Entry 9MDJ (electron microscopy, 5.17 A resolution (low resolution: residue-level contacts below are approximate; hydrogen-bond / salt-bridge calls are withheld)); this record covers chains A and Z of the 3 polymer chains in the assembly.

Chain A:
Protein: Adp-ribosyltransferase binding component
From: Clostridioides difficile R20291
UniProt: A0A9R0BM17 (A0A9R0BM17_CLODR); residues 1-876 here = UniProt positions 1-876
Amino-acid sequence (876 residues; numbered 1 to 876; the number before each row is that of its first residue):
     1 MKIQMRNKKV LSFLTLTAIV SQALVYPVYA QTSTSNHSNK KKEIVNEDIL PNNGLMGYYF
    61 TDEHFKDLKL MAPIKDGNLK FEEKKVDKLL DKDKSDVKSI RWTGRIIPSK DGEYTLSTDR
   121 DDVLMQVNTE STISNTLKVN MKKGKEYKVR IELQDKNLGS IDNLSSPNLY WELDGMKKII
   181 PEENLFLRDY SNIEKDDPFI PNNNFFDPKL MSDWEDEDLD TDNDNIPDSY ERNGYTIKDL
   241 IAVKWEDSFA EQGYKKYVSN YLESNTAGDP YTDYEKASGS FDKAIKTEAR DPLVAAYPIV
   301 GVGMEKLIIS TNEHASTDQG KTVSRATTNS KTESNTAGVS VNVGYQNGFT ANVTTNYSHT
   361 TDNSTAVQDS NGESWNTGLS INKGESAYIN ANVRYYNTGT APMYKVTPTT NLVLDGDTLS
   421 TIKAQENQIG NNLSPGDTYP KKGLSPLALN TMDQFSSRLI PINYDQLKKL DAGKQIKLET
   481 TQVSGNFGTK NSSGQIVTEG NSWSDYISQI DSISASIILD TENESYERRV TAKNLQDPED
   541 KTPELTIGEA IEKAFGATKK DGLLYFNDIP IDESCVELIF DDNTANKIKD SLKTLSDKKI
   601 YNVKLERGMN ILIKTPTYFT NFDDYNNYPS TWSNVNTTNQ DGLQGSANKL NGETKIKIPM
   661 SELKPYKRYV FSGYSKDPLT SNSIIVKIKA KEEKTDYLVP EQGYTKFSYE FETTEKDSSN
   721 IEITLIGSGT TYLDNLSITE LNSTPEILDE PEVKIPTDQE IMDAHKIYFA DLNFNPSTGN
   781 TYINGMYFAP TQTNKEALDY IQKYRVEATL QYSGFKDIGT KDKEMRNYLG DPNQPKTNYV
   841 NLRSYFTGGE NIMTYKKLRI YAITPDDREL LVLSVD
Disordered / not traced: 1-217, 316-318, 452-456, 749-876
Metal / ion sites: Ca2+ site 1: Asp220, Asp224, Ile226; Ca2+ site 2: Asn260, Glu263; Ca2+ site 3: Asn621, Asp623, Gln644, Ser646

Chain Z:
Protein: Cdta (Adp-ribosyltransferase enzymatic component)
From: Clostridioides difficile R20291
UniProt: A0A9R0BM20 (A0A9R0BM20_CLODR); residue numbers follow UniProt; this construct covers 40-463
Amino-acid sequence (424 residues; row label = number of the first residue in the row):
    40 YSEKVCNTTY KAPIERPEDF LKDKEKAKEW ERKEAERIEQ KLERSEKEAL ESYKKDSVEI
   100 SKYSQTRNYF YDYQIEANSR EKEYKELRNA ISKNKIDKPM YVYYFESPEK FAFNKVIRTE
   160 NQNEISLEKF NEFKETIQNK LFKQDGFKDI SLYEPGKGDE KPTPLLMHLK LPRNTGMLPY
   220 TNTNNVSTLI EQGYSIKIDK IVRIVIDGKH YIKAEASVVS SLDFKDDVSK GDSWGKANYN
   280 DWSNKLTPNE LADVNDYMRG GYTAINNYLI SNGPVNNPNP ELDSKITNIE NALKREPIPT
   340 NLTVYRRSGP QEFGLTLTSP EYDFNKLENI DAFKSKWEGQ ALSYPNFIST SIGSVNMSAF
   400 AKRKIVLRIT IPKGSPGAYL SAIPGYAGEY EVLLNHGSKF KINKIDSYKD GTITKLIVDA
   460 TLIP
Disordered / not traced: 40-66

Chain A / chain Z interface:
Pairs across the interface - 6 pairs, chain A then chain Z:
  Asp218(A) with Lys239(Z); Val241(Z)
  Leu219(A) with Arg242(Z)
  Asp220(A) with Arg242(Z); Ile243(Z); Lys252(Z)
Also at the interface, not in a pair above, chain A (5 interface residues in all): Asp222, Asn223
Also at the interface, not in a pair above, chain Z (7 interface residues in all): Glu193, Val244

Overview:
Chain A and chain Z form an interface of 5 and 7 residues respectively. The Ca2+ site 1 is built by Asp220(A),
Asp224(A) and Ile226(A). The Ca2+ site 2 is built by Asn260(A) and Glu263(A).
Here chain A is Adp-ribosyltransferase binding component and chain Z is Cdta (Adp-ribosyltransferase enzymatic
component), both from Clostridioides difficile R20291. Entry 9MDJ (Clostridioides difficile Transferase B
Component Dimer in Complex with the A Component) was determined by electron microscopy (same publication as
9MDI, 9MDL, 9MDN, 9MDP and 9MDR).
